8ZAY - chains H and L; structure by X-ray diffraction, 2.30 A resolution.

== Chain H ==
Name: VH-CH1 region of antibody of anti-RseP orthologue from A aeolicus
Source organism: Mus musculus
Notes: antibody fragment or engineered binder
Amino-acid sequence (226 residues; numbered 1 to 226; the number before each row is that of its first residue):
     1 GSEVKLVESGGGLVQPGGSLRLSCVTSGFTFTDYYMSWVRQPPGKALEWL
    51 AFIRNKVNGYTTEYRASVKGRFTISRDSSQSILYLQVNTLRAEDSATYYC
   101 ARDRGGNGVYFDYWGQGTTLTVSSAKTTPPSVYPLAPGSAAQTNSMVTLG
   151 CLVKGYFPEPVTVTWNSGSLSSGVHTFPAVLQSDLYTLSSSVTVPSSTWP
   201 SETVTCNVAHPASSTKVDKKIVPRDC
Unresolved in the structure: 1-2, 138-144
Disulfides: C24-C100, C151-C206
Metal / ion sites: Zn2+ site 1: D112 (shared with H55(L) of chain L); Zn2+ site 2: H175 (shared with D167(L) of chain L); Zn2+ site 3: D218 (shared with E185(L), H189(L) of chain L); Zn2+ site 4: D225 (shared with 1 residue of chain M)

== Chain L ==
Name: Light chain of antibody of anti-RseP orthologue from A aeolicus
Source organism: Mus musculus
Notes: antibody fragment or engineered binder
Amino-acid sequence (214 residues; row label = number of the first residue in the row):
     1 DIVMTQSHKFMSTSVGDRVSITCKASQDVGTDVAWYQQKPGQSPKLLIYW
    51 ASIRHTGVPDRFTGSGSGTDFTLTISNVQSEDLADYFCQQYSSYPLTFGA
   101 GTKLELERADAAPTVSIFPPSSEQLTSGGASVVCFLNNFYPKDINVKWKI
   151 DGSERQNGVLNSWTDQDSKDSTYSMSSTLTLTKDEYERHNSYTCEATHKT
   201 STSPIVKSFNRNEC
Disulfides: C23-C88, C134-C194
Metal / ion sites: Zn2+ site 1: H8 (shared with 2 residues of chain M); Zn2+ site 2: D32 (shared with 1 residue of chain I); Zn2+ site 3: H55 (shared with D112(H) of chain H); Zn2+ site 4: E105 (shared with 1 residue of chain M); Zn2+ site 5: D167 (shared with H175(H) of chain H); Zn2+ site 6: E185, H189 (shared with D218(H) of chain H)

== Interface between chain H and chain L ==
Cross-chain cystine bridges: C226(H)-C214(L)
Contacting residue pairs - 78 pairs, chain H then chain L:
  Q41(H) - Q38(L)  hydrogen bond
  A46(H) - G99(L)
  A46(H) - A100(L)  hydrophobic
  L47(H) - F87(L)  hydrophobic
  L47(H) - F98(L)
  W49(H) - P95(L)  hydrophobic
  W49(H) - L96(L)
  F52(H) - Y94(L)
  E63(H) - Y94(L)
  R65(H) - P95(L)
  R65(H) - L96(L)
  Y99(H) - Q38(L)  hydrogen bond
  Y99(H) - Q42(L)
  Y99(H) - S43(L)
  Y99(H) - P44(L)
  N107(H) - Y94(L)  hydrogen bond (backbone-side chain)
  G108(H) - Y91(L)
  V109(H) - Q89(L)  hydrogen bond (backbone-side chain)
  V109(H) - Y91(L)
  V109(H) - L96(L)
  Y110(H) - Y36(L)
  Y110(H) - L46(L)  hydrophobic
  Y110(H) - Y49(L)
  Y110(H) - Q89(L)
  F111(H) - Y36(L)  hydrogen bond (backbone-side chain)
  F111(H) - L46(L)
  F111(H) - Q89(L)
  F111(H) - L96(L)  hydrophobic
  F111(H) - F98(L)  hydrophobic
  D112(H) - L46(L)
  D112(H) - H55(L)
  W114(H) - Y36(L)
  W114(H) - P44(L)  hydrophobic
  G115(H) - S43(L)  hydrogen bond (backbone-side chain)
  Q116(H) - S43(L)  hydrogen bond (backbone-side chain)
  Y133(H) - S121(L)
  Y133(H) - E123(L)
  Y133(H) - Q124(L)
  P134(H) - S121(L)
  P134(H) - E123(L)
  L135(H) - F118(L)
  L135(H) - V133(L)  hydrophobic
  L135(H) - F135(L)  hydrophobic
  A136(H) - F118(L)
  T148(H) - S116(L)
  T148(H) - F118(L)
  L152(H) - S131(L)
  L152(H) - T178(L)
  K154(H) - S131(L)
  K154(H) - T180(L)  hydrogen bond
  H175(H) - N137(L)  hydrogen bond
  H175(H) - N138(L)
  H175(H) - D167(L)  salt bridge
  H175(H) - S174(L)
  F177(H) - F135(L)  hydrophobic
  F177(H) - N137(L)
  F177(H) - S162(L)
  F177(H) - T164(L)
  F177(H) - S174(L)
  F177(H) - M175(L)
  F177(H) - S176(L)
  P178(H) - S162(L)  hydrogen bond (backbone-side chain)
  P178(H) - W163(L)
  V180(H) - L160(L)  hydrophobic
  V180(H) - N161(L)
  V180(H) - S162(L)
  Q182(H) - L160(L)
  T187(H) - L160(L)
  S189(H) - F135(L)
  S189(H) - S176(L)  hydrogen bond
  S190(H) - F135(L)
  S191(H) - F135(L)
  S191(H) - N137(L)
  K219(H) - E123(L)  salt bridge
  R224(H) - P119(L)
  R224(H) - P120(L)  hydrogen bond (side chain-backbone)
  C226(H) - E213(L)
  C226(H) - C214(L)  disulfide
Also at the interface, not in a pair above, chain H (45 interface residues in all): V39, E48, R54, Y113, G117, P137, L149, G150, T176
Also at the interface, not in a pair above, chain L (44 interface residues in all): A34, T97

== Overview ==
45 residues of chain H face 44 of chain L across their interface, with 1 disulfide bond, 12 hydrogen bonds and
2 salt bridges. Polar pairs include H175(H)-D167(L), K219(H)-E123(L) and Q41(H)-Q38(L). D112(H) and H55(L)
coordinate Zn2+ site 3.
Here chain H is VH-CH1 region of antibody of anti-RseP orthologue from A aeolicus and chain L is Light chain
of antibody of anti-RseP orthologue from A aeolicus, both from Mus musculus. Entry 8ZAY (Crystal structure of
Fab from mouse monoclonal antibody 4A9 against Aquifex aeolicus RseP PDZ tandem) was determined by X-ray
diffraction together with 9J82 and 9J83 from the same study.
